PDB entry 2QQU | X-ray diffraction, 2.84 A resolution | chain A

# Chain A
Name: Beta-fructofuranosidase
Source organism: Arabidopsis thaliana
Notes: EC 3.2.1.26
UniProt: Q43866 (Q43866_ARATH); residues 5-539 here correspond to UniProt positions 48-582 (UniProt number = residue number + 43)
Chain sequence (535 residues; each row starts with the number of its first residue):
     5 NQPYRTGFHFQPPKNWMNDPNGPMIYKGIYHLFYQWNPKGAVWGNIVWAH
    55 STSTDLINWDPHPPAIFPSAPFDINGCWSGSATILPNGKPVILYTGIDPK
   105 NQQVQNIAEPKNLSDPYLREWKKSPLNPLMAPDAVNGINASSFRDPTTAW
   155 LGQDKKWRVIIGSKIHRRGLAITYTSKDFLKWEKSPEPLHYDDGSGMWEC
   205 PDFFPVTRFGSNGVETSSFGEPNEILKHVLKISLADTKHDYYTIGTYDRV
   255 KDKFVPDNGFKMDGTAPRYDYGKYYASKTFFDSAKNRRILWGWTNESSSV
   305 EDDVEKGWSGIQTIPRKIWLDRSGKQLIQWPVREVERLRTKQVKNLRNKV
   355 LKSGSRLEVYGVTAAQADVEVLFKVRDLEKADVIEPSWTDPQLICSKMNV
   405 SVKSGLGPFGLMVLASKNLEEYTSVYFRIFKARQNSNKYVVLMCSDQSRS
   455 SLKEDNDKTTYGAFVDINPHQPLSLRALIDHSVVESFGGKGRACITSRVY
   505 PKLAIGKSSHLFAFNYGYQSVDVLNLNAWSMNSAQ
Construct notes: engineered mutation Ala239 (Asp282 in Q43866)
Swiss-Prot annotation at these positions:
  - active site: Asp23
  - binding site (substrate): Trp20 to Asp23, Gln39, Trp47, Trp82, Ser83, Arg148, Asp149, Glu203
  - glycosylation (N-linked (GlcNAc...) asparagine): Asn116, Asn143, Asn299, Asn403
Disulfides: Cys399-Cys448
Covalent attachments: N-acetylglucosamine (NAG) linked to Asn116, Asn143; glycan linked to Asn299
Bound ions: Zn2+ site 1 near His170 (its only coordinating residue here); Zn2+ site 2 near His194 (its only coordinating residue here); Zn2+ site 3 near His243 (its only coordinating residue here); Na+ near Arg291 (its only coordinating residue here); Zn2+ site 4 near His474 (its only coordinating residue here)

# Overview
N-acetylglucosamine is covalently linked to Asn116 and Asn143. From UniProt: active-site residue Asp23 and 11
substrate-binding residues.
Chain A is Beta-fructofuranosidase (Arabidopsis thaliana); the structure, Crystal structure of a cell-wall
invertase (D239A) from Arabidopsis thaliana in complex with sucrose, was determined by X-ray diffraction,
deposited together with 2QQV and 2QQW.
